PDB entry 7B0A | electron microscopy, 13.90 A resolution (very low resolution: no residue pairs are listed; an interface is given only as per-side residue counts) | chains A and D of the 4 polymer chains in the assembly

Chain A (and D):
Protein: Envelope polyprotein
From: Puumala orthohantavirus
Notes: chain D of this document is another copy of the same molecule, construct and numbering; everything in this record applies to it too
Reference sequence: Q9WJ31 (Q9WJ31_9VIRU); numbering as in UniProt (aligned over 659-1105)
Sequence (460 residues; row label = number of the first residue in the row):
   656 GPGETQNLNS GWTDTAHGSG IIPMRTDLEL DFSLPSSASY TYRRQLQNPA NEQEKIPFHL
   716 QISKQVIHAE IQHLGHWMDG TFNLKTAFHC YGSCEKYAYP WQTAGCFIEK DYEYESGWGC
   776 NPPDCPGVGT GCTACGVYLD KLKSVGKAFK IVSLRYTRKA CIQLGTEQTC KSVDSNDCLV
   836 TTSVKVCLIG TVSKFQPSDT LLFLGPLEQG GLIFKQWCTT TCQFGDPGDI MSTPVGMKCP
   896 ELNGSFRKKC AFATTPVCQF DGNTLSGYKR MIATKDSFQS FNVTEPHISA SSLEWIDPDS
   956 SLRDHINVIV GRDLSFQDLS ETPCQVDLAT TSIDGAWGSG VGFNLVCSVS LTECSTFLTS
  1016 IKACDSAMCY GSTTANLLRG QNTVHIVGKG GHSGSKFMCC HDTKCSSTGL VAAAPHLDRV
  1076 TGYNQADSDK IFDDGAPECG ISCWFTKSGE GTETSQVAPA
Not modelled in the structure: 656-667, 1070-1081, 1102-1115
Cystine bridges: Cys745-Cys780, Cys749-Cys787, Cys761-Cys894, Cys775-Cys905, Cys790-Cys913, Cys816-Cys825, Cys833-Cys842, Cys873-Cys877, Cys979-Cys1009, Cys1002-Cys1054, Cys1019-Cys1024, Cys1055-Cys1060, Cys1094-Cys1098
Covalent attachments: N-acetylglucosamine (NAG) linked to Asn937
Sequence notes: expression tag (656-658, 1106-1115)

How chain A and chain D interact:
At this resolution (14 A) residue pairs are not listed: 14 residues of chain A and 15 of chain D lie at the interface.

Summary:
Chain A and chain D form an interface of 14 and 15 residues respectively. Covalently linked
N-acetylglucosamine: at Asn937(A).
Both chains are Envelope polyprotein (Puumala orthohantavirus). Entry 7B0A (Puumala virus-like particle
glycoprotein spike and lattice contacts model) was determined by electron microscopy (same publication as
7B09).
